Entry 8ZGH (electron microscopy, 3.93 A resolution); this record covers chains A and B of the 8 polymer chains in the assembly.

# Chain A (and B)
Protein: Multifunctional procollagen lysine hydroxylase and glycosyltransferase LH3
Organism: Homo sapiens
Notes: EC 1.14.11.4, 2.4.1.50, 2.4.1.66; chain B of this document is another copy of the same molecule, construct and numbering; everything in this record applies to it too
UniProt: O60568 (PLOD3_HUMAN); numbering as in UniProt (aligned over 1-738)
Amino-acid sequence (778 residues; row label = number of the first residue in the row):
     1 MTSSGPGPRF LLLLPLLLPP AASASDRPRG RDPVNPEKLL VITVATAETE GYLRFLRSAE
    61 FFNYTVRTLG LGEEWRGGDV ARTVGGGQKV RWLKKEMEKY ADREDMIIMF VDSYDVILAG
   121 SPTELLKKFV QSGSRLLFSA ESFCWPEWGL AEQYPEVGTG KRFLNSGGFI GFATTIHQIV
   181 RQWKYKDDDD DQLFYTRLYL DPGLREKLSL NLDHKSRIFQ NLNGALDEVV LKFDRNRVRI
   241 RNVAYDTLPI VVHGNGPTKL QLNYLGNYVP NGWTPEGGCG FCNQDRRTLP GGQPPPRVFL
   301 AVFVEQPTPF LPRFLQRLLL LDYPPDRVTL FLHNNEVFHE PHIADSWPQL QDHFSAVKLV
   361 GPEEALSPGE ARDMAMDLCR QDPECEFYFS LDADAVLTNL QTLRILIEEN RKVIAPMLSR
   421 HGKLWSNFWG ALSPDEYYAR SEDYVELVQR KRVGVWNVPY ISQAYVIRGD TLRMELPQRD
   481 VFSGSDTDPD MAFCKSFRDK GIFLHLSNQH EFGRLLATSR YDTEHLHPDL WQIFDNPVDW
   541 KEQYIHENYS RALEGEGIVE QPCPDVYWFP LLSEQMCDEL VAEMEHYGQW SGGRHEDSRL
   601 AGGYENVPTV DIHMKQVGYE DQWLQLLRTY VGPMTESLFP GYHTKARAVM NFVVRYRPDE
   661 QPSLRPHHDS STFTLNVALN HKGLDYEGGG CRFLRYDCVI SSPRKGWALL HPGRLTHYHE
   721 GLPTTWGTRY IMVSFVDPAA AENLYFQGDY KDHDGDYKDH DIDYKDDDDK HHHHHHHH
Not modelled in the structure: 1-32, 739-778
Disulfide bonds: C279-C282, C379-C385, C563-C698
Glycans and other covalent adducts: N-acetylglucosamine (NAG) linked to N548
Differences from the reference sequence: expression tag (739-778)
Ion coordination: Fe2+: D669 (together with 2-oxoglutaric acid)
Ligand contacts: 2-oxoglutaric acid (AKG): N606, V607, T609, F652, Y656, L664, H667, D669, N676, H719, F735
Swiss-Prot annotation at these positions:
  - binding site (UDP): V44 to T46, D112 to Y114, G256 to K259
  - binding site (Mn(2+)): D112, D115, H253
  - binding site (2-oxoglutarate): R599, Y656, N676, R729
  - binding site (Fe cation): H667, D669, H719
  - glycosylation (N-linked (GlcNAc...) asparagine): N63, N548
  - natural variant: N223 (N223S: In BCARD), R452 to P738 (deletion: In BCARD; uncertain significance)
  - mutagenesis: W75 (W75A: Decreased lysyl hydroxylase activity and loss of glycosyltransferase activity), Y114 (Y114A: Decreased lysyl hydroxylase and glycosyltransferase activity), C144 (C144I: Strongly reduced glucosyltransferase activity. Strongly reduced galactosyltransferase activity), D187 to D191 (Loss of glucosyltransferase activity. Loss of galactosyltransferase activity), D187 to D189 (Nearly abolishes glucosyltransferase activity. Nearly abolishes galactosyltransferase activity), L208 (L208I: Reduced glucosyltransferase activity), D669 (D669A: Strongly decreased lysyl hydroxylase activity. No effect on glycosyltransferase activity), T672 (T672N: Loss of dimerization. Loss of lysyl hydroxylase activity and decreased glycosyltransferase activity), R714 (R714N: Loss of dimerization. Loss of lysyl hydroxylase activity and no effect on glycosyltransferase activity), L715 (L715D: No effect on dimerization, lysyl hydroxylase and glycosyltransferase activity; L715R: Loss of lysyl hydroxylase activity and decreased glycosyltransferase activity)
Reported in the primary citation:
  - mutagenesis - V44A, D112A, D115A, H253A, Y656A, H667A, D669A, H719A: decreased catalytic activity
  - disease-associated variants - V116M, D191N, N223S: decreased catalytic activity (proposed by the authors, not directly observed)

# How chain A and chain B interact
Pairs across the interface (20; chain A residue first):
  D565(A) with T716(B)
  F639(A) with L715(B), hydrophobic
  P640(A) with R695(B); Y718(B)
  G641(A) with Y718(B)
  Y642(A) with L715(B), hydrophobic
  H668(A) with P640(B); G641(B)
  T672(A) with L715(B)
  F673(A) with L715(B), hydrophobic
  R695(A) with D565(B), salt bridge
  Y696(A) with D565(B), hydrogen bond
  P712(A) with T716(B)
  R714(A) with R714(B)
  L715(A) with F639(B), hydrophobic; Y642(B), hydrophobic; T672(B)
  T716(A) with D565(B); P712(B)
  Y718(A) with P640(B)
Other interface residues (no listed pair), chain A (16 interface residues in all): Y567
Other interface residues (no listed pair), chain B (15 interface residues in all): Y567, H668, F673

# In short
Chain A and chain B form an interface of 16 and 15 residues respectively; the contacts include 1 hydrogen bond
and 1 salt bridge. Among the polar pairs are R695(A)-D565(B) and Y696(A)-D565(B). The paper reports that V44A,
D112A and D115A of chain A, among others, reduce catalytic activity; 11 substitutions were tested in all.
Both chains are Multifunctional procollagen lysine hydroxylase and glycosyltransferase LH3 (Homo sapiens).
Entry 8ZGH (Human lysine O-link glycosylation complex, LH3/ColGalT1 in its apo state) was determined by
electron microscopy, deposited together with 8ZGC, 8ZGE and 8ZGG.
